6QSU - chains E and O of the 24 polymer chains in the assembly; structure by electron microscopy, 2.40 A resolution.

# Chain E (and O)
Protein: Urease subunit alpha
Organism: Helicobacter pylori
Notes: EC 3.5.1.5; chain O of this document is another copy of the same molecule, construct and numbering; everything in this record applies to it too
Reference sequence: A0A293SGE9 (A0A293SGE9_HELPX); residue numbers follow UniProt; this construct covers 1-238
Amino-acid sequence (238 residues; row label = number of the first residue in the row):
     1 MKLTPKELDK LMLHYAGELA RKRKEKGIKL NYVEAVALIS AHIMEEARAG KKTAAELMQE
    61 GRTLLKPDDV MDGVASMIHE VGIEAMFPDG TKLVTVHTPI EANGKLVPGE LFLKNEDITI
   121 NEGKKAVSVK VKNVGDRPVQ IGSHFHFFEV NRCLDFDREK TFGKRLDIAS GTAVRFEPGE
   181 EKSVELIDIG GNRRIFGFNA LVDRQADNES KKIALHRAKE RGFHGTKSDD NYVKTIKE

# Interface between chain E and chain O
Pairs across the interface (30; chain E residue first):
  Met1(E) - Leu13(O)  hydrophobic
  Met1(E) - Ala16(O)  hydrophobic
  Met1(E) - Tyr32(O)  hydrophobic
  Met1(E) - Val33(O)
  Met1(E) - Val36(O)  hydrophobic
  Met1(E) - Ala37(O)  hydrophobic
  Lys2(E) - Tyr32(O)
  Leu3(E) - Val33(O)  hydrophobic
  Glu7(E) - Val33(O)
  Leu8(E) - Met12(O)  hydrophobic
  Leu11(E) - Met12(O)
  Leu11(E) - Leu19(O)  hydrophobic
  His14(E) - Leu19(O)
  His14(E) - Lys22(O)  hydrogen bond
  Tyr15(E) - Tyr15(O)  hydrogen bond (side chain-backbone)
  Tyr15(E) - Glu18(O)
  Tyr15(E) - Leu19(O)  hydrogen bond (side chain-backbone)
  Tyr15(E) - Lys22(O)  hydrogen bond
  Glu18(E) - Lys22(O)  salt bridge
  Glu45(E) - Leu19(O)
  Glu45(E) - Arg23(O)  salt bridge
  Glu45(E) - Lys26(O)  salt bridge
  Arg48(E) - Arg23(O)
  Arg48(E) - Ile28(O)
  Arg48(E) - Lys29(O)  hydrogen bond (side chain-backbone)
  Arg48(E) - Leu30(O)
  Arg48(E) - Asn31(O)
  Arg48(E) - Glu34(O)  salt bridge
  Arg48(E) - Met71(O)
  Ala49(E) - Ile28(O)  hydrophobic

# Overview
The interface between chain E and chain O involves 12 residues on one side and 19 on the other, with 5
hydrogen bonds and 4 salt bridges. Polar contacts include Glu18(E)-Lys22(O), Glu45(E)-Arg23(O) and
Glu45(E)-Lys26(O).
Both chains are Urease subunit alpha (Helicobacter pylori). Entry 6QSU (Helicobacter pylori urease with BME
bound in the active site) was determined by electron microscopy (same publication as 6ZJA).
